7PFX - chains I and S of the 11 polymer chains in the assembly; structure by electron microscopy, 4.30 A resolution (low resolution: residue-level contacts below are approximate; hydrogen-bond / salt-bridge calls are withheld).

[Chain I]
Molecule: 177-nt DNA strand
Source organism: synthetic construct
Sequence (177 nucleotides; numbered 430 to 606; the number before each row is that of its first residue):
   430 GGCCGCCACTGGCCACTGGAGAATCCCGGTGCCGAGGCCGCTCAATTGGT
   480 CGTAGACAGCTCTAGCACCGCTTAAACGCACGTACGCGCTGTCCCCCGCG
   530 TTTTAACCGCCAAGGGGATTACTCCCTAGTCTCCAGGCACGTGTCACATA
   580 TATACATCCTGTGCATGTAAGTGCATG

[Chain S]
Molecule: Histone H1.4
Source organism: Homo sapiens
UniProt: P10412 (H14_HUMAN); residues 1-218 here correspond to UniProt positions 2-219 (UniProt number = residue number + 1)
Sequence (218 residues; numbered 1 to 218; the number before each row is that of its first residue):
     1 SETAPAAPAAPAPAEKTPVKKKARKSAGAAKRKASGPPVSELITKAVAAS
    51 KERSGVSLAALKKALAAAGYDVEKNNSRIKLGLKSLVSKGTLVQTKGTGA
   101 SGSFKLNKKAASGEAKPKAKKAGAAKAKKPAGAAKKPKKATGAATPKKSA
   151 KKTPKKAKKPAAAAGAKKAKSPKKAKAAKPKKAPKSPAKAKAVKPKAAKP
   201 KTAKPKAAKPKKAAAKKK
Not modelled in the structure: 1-34, 110-218
Curated features (UniProtKB/Swiss-Prot):
  - modified residue: Ser1 (N-acetylserine), Lys16 (N6-acetyllysine), Thr17 (Phosphothreonine), Lys25 (N6-acetyllysine), Lys33 (N6-(beta-hydroxybutyryl)lysine), Ser35 (Phosphoserine), Lys51 (N6-(beta-hydroxybutyryl)lysine), Arg53 (Citrulline), Lys63 (N6-(beta-hydroxybutyryl)lysine), Lys84 (N6-(beta-hydroxybutyryl)lysine), Lys89 (N6-(beta-hydroxybutyryl)lysine), Lys105 (N6-(beta-hydroxybutyryl)lysine), Thr145 (Phosphothreonine), Ser149 (ADP-ribosylserine), Ser186 (Phosphoserine)
From the paper describing this entry:
  - post-translational modification sites: Ser35 (citing earlier work)

[How chain I and chain S interact]
Residue-residue contacts (16; chain I residue first):
  DG441(I) with Arg53(S)
  DC442(I) with Arg53(S)
  DT519(I) with Lys96(S); Gly97(S); Gly102(S)
  DG520(I) with Ser57(S); Lys96(S); Gly102(S); Ser103(S)
  DT521(I) with Ser57(S); Ala59(S); Lys63(S)
  DC522(I) with Lys63(S)
  DG596(I) with Arg78(S)
  DT597(I) with Pro38(S); Val39(S)
Other interface residues (no listed pair), chain S (12 interface residues in all): Ala60

[Summary]
Chain I and chain S form an interface of 8 and 12 residues respectively. From the paper: a modification site
at Ser35(S).
Chain I is a 177-nt DNA strand (synthetic construct) and chain S is Histone H1.4 (Homo sapiens); the
structure, Nucleosome 3 of the 4x207 nucleosome array containing H1, was determined by electron microscopy
together with 7PET, 7PEU, 7PEV, 7PEW, 7PEX, 7PEY and 16 further entries from the same study.
